PDB entry 7LIH | electron microscopy, 4.40 A resolution (low resolution: residue-level contacts below are approximate; hydrogen-bond / salt-bridge calls are withheld) | chains M and E of the 12 polymer chains in the assembly

[Chain M (and E)]
Molecule: E2 protein
Source organism: Mayaro virus
Notes: chain E of this document is another copy of the same molecule, construct and numbering; everything in this record applies to it too
UniProt: A0A0P0BWJ4 (A0A0P0BWJ4_9VIRU); residues 7-416 here correspond to UniProt positions 331-740 (UniProt number = residue number + 324)
Chain sequence (410 residues; numbered 7 to 416; the number before each row is that of its first residue):
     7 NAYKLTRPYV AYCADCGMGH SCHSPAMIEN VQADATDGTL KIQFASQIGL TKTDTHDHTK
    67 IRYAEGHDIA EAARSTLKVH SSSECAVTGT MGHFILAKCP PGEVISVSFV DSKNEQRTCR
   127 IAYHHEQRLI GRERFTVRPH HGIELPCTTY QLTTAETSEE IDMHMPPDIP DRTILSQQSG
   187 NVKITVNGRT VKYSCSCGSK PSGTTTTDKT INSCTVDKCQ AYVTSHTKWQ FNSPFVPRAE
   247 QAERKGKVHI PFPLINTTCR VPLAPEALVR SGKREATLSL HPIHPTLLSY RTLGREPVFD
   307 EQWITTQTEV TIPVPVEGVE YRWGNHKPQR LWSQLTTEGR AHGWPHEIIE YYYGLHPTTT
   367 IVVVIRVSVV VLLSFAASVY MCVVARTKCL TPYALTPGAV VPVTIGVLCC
Disordered / not traced: 204-206
Sequence notes: conflict Ile-371 (Val695 in A0A0P0BWJ4), Arg-372 (Ala696 in A0A0P0BWJ4), Phe-381 (Val705 in A0A0P0BWJ4), Thr-393 (Asn717 in A0A0P0BWJ4)
Cystine bridges: Cys-22/Cys-28, Cys-91/Cys-105, Cys-153/Cys-265, Cys-201/Cys-225, Cys-203/Cys-220

[Interface between chain M and chain E]
Contacting residue pairs (6):
  Ser-89(M) / Ser-88(E)
  Glu-90(M) / Glu-90(E)
  Thr-142(M) / Glu-109(E)
  Val-143(M) / Val-110(E)
  Val-143(M) / Arg-126(E)
  Val-143(M) / Ala-128(E)
Also at the interface, not in a pair above, chain M (6 interface residues in all): Val-93, Thr-94
Also at the interface, not in a pair above, chain E (9 interface residues in all): Met-24, Ser-89, Ile-127

[Overview]
6 residues of chain M and 9 residues of chain E are in contact.
Chain M and chain E are both E2 protein (Mayaro virus); the structure, CryoEM structure of Mayaro virus
icosahedral subunit, was determined by electron microscopy.
